Entry 5DEU (X-ray diffraction, 1.80 A resolution); this record covers chains A and C of the 3 polymer chains in the assembly.

# Chain A
Protein: Methylcytosine dioxygenase TET2, chimeric construct
From: Homo sapiens
Notes: EC 1.14.11.-
UniProtKB: Q6N021 (TET2_HUMAN); the construct has insertions or renumbered stretches relative to UniProt, so the offset changes along the chain: 1129-1464 = UniProt 1129-1464; 1813-1828 = UniProt 1465-1480; 1844-1935 = UniProt 1844-1935
Chain sequence (462 residues; each row starts with the number of its first residue; note: 348 numbers in that range are skipped by the numbering (no residue carries them; nothing is unmodelled there)):
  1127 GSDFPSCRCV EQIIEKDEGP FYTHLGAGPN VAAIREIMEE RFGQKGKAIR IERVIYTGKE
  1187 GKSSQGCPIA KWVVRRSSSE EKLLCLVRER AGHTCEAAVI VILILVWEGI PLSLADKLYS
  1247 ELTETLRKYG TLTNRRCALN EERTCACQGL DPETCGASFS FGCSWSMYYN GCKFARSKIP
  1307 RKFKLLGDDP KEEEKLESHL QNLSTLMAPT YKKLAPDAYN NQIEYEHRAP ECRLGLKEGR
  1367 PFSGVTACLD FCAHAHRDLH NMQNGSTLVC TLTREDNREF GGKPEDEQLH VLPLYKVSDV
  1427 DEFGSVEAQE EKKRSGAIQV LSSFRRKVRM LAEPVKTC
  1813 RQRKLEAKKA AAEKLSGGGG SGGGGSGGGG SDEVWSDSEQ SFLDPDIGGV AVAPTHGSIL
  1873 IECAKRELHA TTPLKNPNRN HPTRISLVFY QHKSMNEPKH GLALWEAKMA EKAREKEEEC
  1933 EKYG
Disordered / not traced: 1127-1131, 1813-1841, 1922-1936
Construct notes: expression tag (1127-1128, 1936); linker (1829-1843)
UniProt features mapped onto this chain:
  - region: Ser1290 to Ser1303 (Interaction with DNA)
  - binding site (Zn(2+)): Cys1133, Cys1135, Cys1193, His1219, Cys1221, Cys1271, Cys1273, Cys1289, Cys1298, Cys1358, His1380, His1912
  - binding site (2-oxoglutarate): Arg1261, Cys1374, His1416, Arg1896 to Ser1898
  - binding site (Fe cation): His1382, Asp1384, His1881
  - binding site (substrate): Asn1387, Tyr1902 to His1904
  - cross-link: Lys1299 (Glycyl lysine isopeptide (Lys-Gly) (interchain with G-Cter in ubiquitin))
Bound ions: Zn2+ site 1: Cys1133, Cys1135, His1219, Cys1221; Zn2+ site 2: Cys1193, Cys1271, Cys1273, His1380; Zn2+ site 3: Cys1289, Cys1298, Cys1358, His1912; Fe ion: His1382, Asp1384, His1881 (together with N-oxalylglycine)
Small-molecule neighbours: N-oxalylglycine (OGA): Arg1261, Cys1374, Ala1379, His1382, Asp1384, Val1395, His1416, His1881, Thr1883, Arg1896, Ser1898, Val1900

# Chain C
Molecule: 11-nt DNA strand
From: synthetic construct
Sequence (11 nucleotides; each row starts with the number of its first residue):
     2 CCACXGGTGG T
Modified residues: 5HC (2'-deoxy-5-(hydroxymethyl)cytidine 5'-(dihydrogen phosphate)) at position 6

# Interface between chain A and chain C
Contacting residue pairs (13; chain A residue first):
  Trp1291(A) with DG8(C), sugar contact
  Met1293(A) with DG7(C), sugar contact; DG8(C), hydrogen bond to the base
  Tyr1294(A) with 5HC_6(C), base contact; DG7(C), sugar contact
  Tyr1295(A) with 5HC_6(C), base contact
  Asn1296(A) with DG8(C), phosphate contact
  Arg1383(A) with DG11(C), phosphate contact
  Leu1385(A) with DG10(C), phosphate contact; DG11(C), sugar contact
  Lys1905(A) with DG8(C), phosphate contact; DT9(C), salt bridge to the phosphate
  Trp1917(A) with 5HC_6(C), phosphate contact
Also at the interface, not in a pair above, chain A (10 interface residues in all): Arg1302
Also at the interface, not in a pair above, chain C (8 interface residues in all): DC5, DT12

# Overview
The interface between chain A and chain C involves 10 residues on one side and 8 on the other; the contacts
include 1 hydrogen bond and 1 salt bridge. Polar pairs include Met1293(A)-DG8(C) and Lys1905(A)-DT9(C). Chain
A binds N-oxalylglycine.
Here chain A is Methylcytosine dioxygenase TET2, chimeric construct (Homo sapiens) and chain C is an 11-nt DNA
strand (synthetic construct). Entry 5DEU (Crystal structure of TET2-5hmC complex) was determined by X-ray
diffraction together with 5D9Y from the same study.
